PDB entry 7LQ7 | X-ray diffraction, 3.40 A resolution | chains F and H of the 15 polymer chains in the assembly

[Chain F (and H)]
Molecule: CV503 heavy chain
Source organism: Homo sapiens
Notes: chain H of this document is another copy of the same molecule, construct and numbering; everything in this record applies to it too
Amino-acid sequence (224 residues; numbered 1 to 216 plus 11 insertion-coded residues; 3 numbers in that range are skipped by the numbering (no residue carries them; nothing is unmodelled there); the number before each row is that of its first residue; a row labelled like 82A-82C holds insertion residues (82A, then the next letters in order)):
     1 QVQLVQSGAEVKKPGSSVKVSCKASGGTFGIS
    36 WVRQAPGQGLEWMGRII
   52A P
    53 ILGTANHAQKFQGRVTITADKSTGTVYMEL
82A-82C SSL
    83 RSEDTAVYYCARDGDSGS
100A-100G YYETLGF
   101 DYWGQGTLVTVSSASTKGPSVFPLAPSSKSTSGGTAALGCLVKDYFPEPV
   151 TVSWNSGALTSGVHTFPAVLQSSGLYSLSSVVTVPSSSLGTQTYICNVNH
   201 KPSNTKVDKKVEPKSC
Unresolved in the structure: 129-133 (chain H: 216)
Cystine bridges: Cys22-Cys92, Cys140-Cys196

[Interface between chain F and chain H]
Contacting residue pairs (7; chain F residue first):
  Pro41(F) - Gly133(H)
  Gly42(F) - Ser132(H)
  Val169(F) - Ser187(H)
  Leu170(F) - Gly134(H)
  Leu170(F) - Thr135(H)
  Leu170(F) - Pro185(H)
  Leu170(F) - Ser187(H)  hydrogen bond (backbone-side chain)
Other interface residues (no listed pair), chain F (6 interface residues in all): Gln171, Ser172

[Summary]
Chain F and chain H each contribute 6 residues to their interface, with 1 hydrogen bond. Its one
hydrogen-bonded contact is Leu170(F)-Ser187(H).
Chain F and chain H are both CV503 heavy chain (Homo sapiens); the structure, Crystal structure of SARS-CoV-2
receptor binding domain in complex with antibodies CV503 and COVA1-16, was determined by X-ray diffraction.
